9JET - chains A and B; structure by X-ray diffraction, 1.19 A resolution.

[Chain A (and B)]
Molecule: Cupin type-2 domain-containing protein
From: Thermotoga maritima
Notes: chain B of this document is another copy of the same molecule, construct and numbering; everything in this record applies to it too
Reference sequence: Q9X1H0 (Q9X1H0_THEMA); numbering as in UniProt (aligned over 1-114)
Sequence (118 residues; numbered -3 to 114; the number before each row is that of its first residue; numbers below 1 keep their minus sign (Gly-3 is residue -3)):
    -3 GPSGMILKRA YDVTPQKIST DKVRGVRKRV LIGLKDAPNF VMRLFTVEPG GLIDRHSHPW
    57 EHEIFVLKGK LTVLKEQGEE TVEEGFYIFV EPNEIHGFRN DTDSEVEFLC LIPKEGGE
Differences from the reference sequence: expression tag (-3 to 0)
Modified / non-standard residues: Cys106 (3-sulfinoalanine; CSD)
Bound ions: Mn2+: His52, His54, His58, His92

[How chain A and chain B interact]
Residue-residue contacts - 96 pairs, chain A then chain B:
  Pro-2(A) - Glu87(B)
  Ser-1(A) - Glu87(B)
  Ser-1(A) - Glu90(B)
  Gly0(A) - Glu87(B)  hydrogen bond (backbone-backbone)
  Gly0(A) - Glu90(B)  hydrogen bond (backbone-side chain)
  Met1(A) - Val69(B)  hydrophobic
  Met1(A) - Leu70(B)
  Met1(A) - Phe85(B)
  Met1(A) - Ile91(B)
  Met1(A) - His92(B)
  Ile2(A) - Tyr83(B)
  Ile2(A) - Ile84(B)
  Ile2(A) - Phe85(B)  hydrogen bond (backbone-backbone)
  Leu3(A) - Val69(B)  hydrophobic
  Leu3(A) - Lys71(B)
  Leu3(A) - Glu76(B)
  Leu3(A) - Val78(B)  hydrophobic
  Leu3(A) - Phe82(B)
  Leu3(A) - Tyr83(B)
  Lys4(A) - Phe82(B)
  Lys4(A) - Tyr83(B)  hydrogen bond (backbone-backbone)
  Arg5(A) - Gly81(B)
  Arg5(A) - Phe82(B)
  Ala6(A) - Phe61(B)  hydrophobic
  Ala6(A) - Gly81(B)  hydrogen bond (backbone-backbone)
  Leu27(A) - Tyr83(B)  hydrogen bond (backbone-side chain)
  Ile28(A) - Glu59(B)
  Ile28(A) - Tyr83(B)  hydrophobic
  Ile28(A) - Phe85(B)  hydrophobic
  Asp32(A) - Phe85(B)
  Pro34(A) - Glu57(B)
  Pro34(A) - Phe85(B)
  Asn35(A) - Glu57(B)  hydrogen bond
  Asn35(A) - Pro109(B)
  Phe36(A) - Phe36(B)  hydrophobic
  Phe36(A) - Glu57(B)
  Phe36(A) - Glu59(B)
  Phe36(A) - Leu107(B)
  Phe36(A) - Ile108(B)
  Phe36(A) - Pro109(B)
  Val37(A) - Glu59(B)
  Met38(A) - Glu59(B)
  Met38(A) - Ile60(B)
  Glu57(A) - Pro34(B)
  Glu57(A) - Asn35(B)  hydrogen bond
  Glu57(A) - Phe36(B)
  Glu59(A) - Ile28(B)
  Glu59(A) - Ala33(B)
  Glu59(A) - Phe36(B)
  Glu59(A) - Val37(B)
  Glu59(A) - Met38(B)
  Glu59(A) - Leu107(B)
  Ile60(A) - Met38(B)
  Phe61(A) - Ala6(B)  hydrophobic
  Phe61(A) - Leu27(B)  hydrophobic
  Phe61(A) - Leu40(B)  hydrophobic
  Phe61(A) - Leu63(B)  hydrophobic
  Phe61(A) - Leu105(B)  hydrophobic
  Leu63(A) - Phe61(B)  hydrophobic
  Leu63(A) - Leu63(B)  hydrophobic
  Val69(A) - Met1(B)  hydrophobic
  Val69(A) - Leu3(B)  hydrophobic
  Lys71(A) - Met1(B)
  Glu76(A) - Leu3(B)
  Val78(A) - Leu3(B)  hydrophobic
  Glu79(A) - Arg5(B)  salt bridge
  Gly81(A) - Arg5(B)
  Gly81(A) - Ala6(B)  hydrogen bond (backbone-backbone)
  Phe82(A) - Lys4(B)
  Phe82(A) - Arg5(B)
  Tyr83(A) - Ile2(B)
  Tyr83(A) - Leu3(B)
  Tyr83(A) - Lys4(B)  hydrogen bond (backbone-backbone)
  Tyr83(A) - Ala6(B)  hydrophobic
  Tyr83(A) - Val9(B)
  Tyr83(A) - Leu27(B)  hydrogen bond (side chain-backbone)
  Tyr83(A) - Ile28(B)  hydrophobic
  Ile84(A) - Ile2(B)
  Ile84(A) - Ile28(B)
  Phe85(A) - Met1(B)
  Phe85(A) - Ile2(B)  hydrogen bond (backbone-backbone)
  Phe85(A) - Ile28(B)  hydrophobic
  Phe85(A) - Asp32(B)
  Phe85(A) - Pro34(B)
  Val86(A) - Met1(B)  hydrophobic
  Glu90(A) - Met1(B)  hydrogen bond (side chain-backbone)
  Ile91(A) - Met1(B)
  His92(A) - Met1(B)
  Leu105(A) - Phe61(B)  hydrophobic
  Leu105(A) - Leu105(B)  hydrophobic
  Leu107(A) - Phe36(B)
  Leu107(A) - Glu59(B)
  Leu107(A) - Leu107(B)  hydrophobic
  Ile108(A) - Phe36(B)
  Pro109(A) - Asn35(B)
  Pro109(A) - Phe36(B)
Also at the interface, not in a pair above, chain A (45 interface residues in all): Ala33, Leu40, Leu70, Glu87, Pro88
Also at the interface, not in a pair above, chain B (42 interface residues in all): Val86, Pro88

[Overview]
The interface between chain A and chain B involves 45 residues on one side and 42 on the other; the contacts
include 13 hydrogen bonds and 1 salt bridge. Polar contacts include Glu79(A)-Arg5(B), Gly0(A)-Glu90(B) and
Leu27(A)-Tyr83(B).
Chain A and chain B are both Cupin type-2 domain-containing protein (Thermotoga maritima); the structure,
Crystal structure of a cupin protein (tm1459) in manganese (Mn) substituted form, was determined by X-ray
diffraction together with 9JEU, 9JEV and 9JEW from the same study.
